PDB entry 2FZI | X-ray diffraction, 1.60 A resolution | chain A

[Chain A]
Molecule: Dihydrofolate reductase
Source organism: Pneumocystis carinii
Notes: EC 1.5.1.3
UniProt: P16184 (DYR_PNECA); residue numbers follow UniProt; this construct covers 1-206
Chain sequence (206 residues; numbered 1 to 206; the number before each row is that of its first residue):
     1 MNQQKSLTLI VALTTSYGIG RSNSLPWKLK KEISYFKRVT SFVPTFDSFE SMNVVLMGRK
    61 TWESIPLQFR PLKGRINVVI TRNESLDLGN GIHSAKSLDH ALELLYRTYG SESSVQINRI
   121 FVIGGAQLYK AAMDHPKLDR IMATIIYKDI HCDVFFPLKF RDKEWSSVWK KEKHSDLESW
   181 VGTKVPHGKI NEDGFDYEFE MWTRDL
UniProt features mapped onto this chain:
  - binding site (NADP(+)): Ala12, Gly18 to Ser24, Arg59 to Thr61, Thr81 to Asn83, Gly124 to Ala131
  - binding site (substrate): Glu32 to Lys37, Arg75
Glycans and other covalent adducts: compound DH3 linked to Ser64
Residues lining bound ligands:
  - DH3 (2,4-diamino-5-[3',4'-dimethoxy-5'-(5-carboxyl-1-pentynyl)]benzyl pyrimidine): Ile10, Val11, Ala12, Leu25, Glu32, Ile33, Phe36, Lys37, Thr61, Ile65, Pro66, Phe69, Leu72, Arg75, Ile123, Gly124, Tyr129, Thr144
  - NADPH (NDP; NADPH dihydro-nicotinamide-adenine-dinucleotide phosphate): Val11, Ala12, Ile19, Gly20, Arg21, Asn23, Ser24, Leu25, Trp27, Gly58, Arg59, Lys60, Thr61, Ile80, Thr81, Arg82, Asn83, Lys96, Ser97, Ile123, Gly124, Gly125, Ala126, Gln127, Leu128, Tyr129, Ala131, Val154

[Overview]
Ligands of chain A: NADPH. Compound DH3 is covalently linked to Ser64. Curated annotation (UniProt) lists 22
NADP+-binding residues and 7 substrate-binding residues.
Chain A is Dihydrofolate reductase (Pneumocystis carinii); the structure, New Insights into DHFR Interactions:
Analysis of Pneumocystis carinii and Mouse DHFR Complexes with NADPH and ..., was determined by X-ray
diffraction together with 2FZH and 2FZJ from the same study.
